2YK1 - chains H and L; structure by X-ray diffraction, 1.85 A resolution.

== Chain H ==
Name: Fab fragment, heavy chain
Source organism: Homo sapiens
Notes: antibody fragment or engineered binder
Chain sequence (211 residues; each row starts with the number of its first residue; note: 4 numbers in that range are skipped by the numbering (no residue carries them; nothing is unmodelled there); a row labelled like 82A-82C holds insertion residues (82A, then the next letters in order)):
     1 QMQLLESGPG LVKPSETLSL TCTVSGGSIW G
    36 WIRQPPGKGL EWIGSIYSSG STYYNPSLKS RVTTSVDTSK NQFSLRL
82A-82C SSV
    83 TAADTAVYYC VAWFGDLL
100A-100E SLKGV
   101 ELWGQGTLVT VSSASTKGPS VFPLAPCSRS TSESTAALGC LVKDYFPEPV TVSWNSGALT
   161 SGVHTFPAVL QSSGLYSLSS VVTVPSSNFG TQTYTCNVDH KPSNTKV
Disordered / not traced: 1-2, 126-137, 156-158, 184-195
Disulfides: Cys22-Cys92, Cys140-Cys196
Ligand contacts: (S)-3-(1-methylpyrrolidin-2-yl)pyridine (NCT): Ile29, Trp30, Gly31, Ile37, Ser50, Val93, Ala94, Trp95, Glu101

== Chain L ==
Name: Fab fragment, light chain
Source organism: Homo sapiens
Notes: antibody fragment or engineered binder
Chain sequence (216 residues; row label = number of the first residue in the row; a row labelled like 27A-27B holds insertion residues (27A, then the next letters in order)):
     2 QSELTQPPSA SGTPGQRVTI SCSGSS
27A-27B SN
    28 IGSNYVYWYQ QLPGTAPKLL IYRNNQRPSG VPDRFSGSKS GTSASLAISG LRSEDEADYY
    88 CAAWDDSL
95A-95B SA
    96 WVFGGGTQLD I
  106A L
   107 GQPKAAPSVT LFPPSSEELQ APKATLVCLI SDFYPGAVTV AWKADSSPVK AGVETTTPSK
   167 QSNNKYAASS YLSLTPEQWK SHRSYSCQVT HEGSTVEKTV APTECS
Disordered / not traced: 2-3, 122-127, 148-156, 186-189, 206-212
Disulfides: Cys23-Cys88, Cys134-Cys193
Ligand contacts: (S)-3-(1-methylpyrrolidin-2-yl)pyridine (NCT): Tyr34, Tyr36, Ala89, Trp96, Phe98

== Chain H / chain L interface ==
Contacting residue pairs - 62 pairs, chain H then chain L:
  Gln3(H) - Ala43(L)
  Ile37(H) - Phe98(L)  hydrophobic
  Gln39(H) - Gln38(L)  hydrogen bond
  Gln39(H) - Tyr87(L)  hydrogen bond
  Gly44(H) - Tyr87(L)
  Leu45(H) - Pro44(L)  hydrophobic
  Leu45(H) - Tyr87(L)  hydrophobic
  Leu45(H) - Phe98(L)
  Trp47(H) - Ala95B(L)  hydrophobic
  Trp47(H) - Trp96(L)
  Ser50(H) - Trp96(L)
  Tyr52(H) - Trp91(L)
  Tyr52(H) - Trp96(L)  hydrogen bond
  Tyr58(H) - Trp91(L)  hydrophobic
  Tyr58(H) - Ser95A(L)
  Tyr91(H) - Gln38(L)  hydrogen bond
  Tyr91(H) - Thr42(L)  hydrogen bond (side chain-backbone)
  Tyr91(H) - Ala43(L)  hydrophobic
  Trp95(H) - Tyr34(L)  hydrophobic
  Trp95(H) - Leu46(L)  hydrophobic
  Trp95(H) - Tyr49(L)  hydrophobic
  Asp98(H) - Tyr49(L)  hydrogen bond
  Asp98(H) - Arg50(L)  salt bridge
  Leu100B(H) - Ser56(L)
  Lys100C(H) - Tyr49(L)
  Lys100C(H) - Pro55(L)
  Lys100C(H) - Ser56(L)  hydrogen bond (backbone-side chain)
  Gly100D(H) - Leu46(L)
  Gly100D(H) - Tyr49(L)
  Gly100D(H) - Pro55(L)
  Glu101(H) - Tyr36(L)  hydrogen bond
  Trp103(H) - Tyr36(L)  hydrophobic
  Trp103(H) - Ala43(L)  hydrophobic
  Trp103(H) - Pro44(L)  hydrophobic
  Gly104(H) - Ala43(L)
  Phe122(H) - Ser121(L)
  Pro123(H) - Ser121(L)
  Leu124(H) - Phe118(L)  hydrophobic
  Ala125(H) - Phe118(L)
  Ala125(H) - Pro119(L)
  Leu138(H) - Phe118(L)  hydrophobic
  Leu141(H) - Tyr177(L)  hydrophobic
  Lys143(H) - Thr131(L)
  His164(H) - Ser137(L)
  His164(H) - Gln167(L)  hydrogen bond
  His164(H) - Ala173(L)
  Phe166(H) - Leu135(L)  hydrophobic
  Phe166(H) - Ile136(L)
  Phe166(H) - Ala174(L)
  Pro167(H) - Ser165(L)
  Pro167(H) - Ser175(L)
  Ala168(H) - Thr162(L)
  Val169(H) - Glu160(L)
  Val169(H) - Thr162(L)
  Val169(H) - Tyr177(L)  hydrophobic
  Gln171(H) - Glu160(L)
  Ser172(H) - Glu160(L)  hydrogen bond (backbone-side chain)
  Leu178(H) - Tyr177(L)
  Ser179(H) - Val133(L)
  Ser179(H) - Leu135(L)
  Ser179(H) - Tyr177(L)  hydrogen bond
  Val181(H) - Leu135(L)  hydrophobic
Other interface residues (no listed pair), chain H (42 interface residues in all): Ile29, Lys43, Ser100A, Gln105, Gly139, Leu170, Ser177
Other interface residues (no listed pair), chain L (35 interface residues in all): Arg54, Gly100

== Summary ==
42 residues of chain H and 35 residues of chain L are in contact, with 11 hydrogen bonds and 1 salt bridge.
Polar pairs include Asp98(H)-Arg50(L), Gln39(H)-Gln38(L) and Gln39(H)-Tyr87(L).
(S)-3-(1-methylpyrrolidin-2-yl)pyridine is bound between chain H and chain L.
Here chain H is Fab fragment, heavy chain and chain L is Fab fragment, light chain, both from Homo sapiens.
Entry 2YK1 (Structure of human anti-nicotine Fab fragment in complex with nicotine) was determined by X-ray
diffraction, deposited together with 2YKL.
